PDB entry 4H4D | X-ray diffraction, 1.35 A resolution | chain A

Chain A:
Molecule: 4-hydroxy-3-methylbut-2-enyl diphosphate reductase
From: Escherichia coli
Notes: EC 1.17.1.2
UniProt: P62623 (ISPH_ECOLI); residue numbers follow UniProt; this construct covers 1-315
Sequence (323 residues; row label = number of the first residue in the row; numbers below 1 keep their minus sign (His-7 is residue -7)):
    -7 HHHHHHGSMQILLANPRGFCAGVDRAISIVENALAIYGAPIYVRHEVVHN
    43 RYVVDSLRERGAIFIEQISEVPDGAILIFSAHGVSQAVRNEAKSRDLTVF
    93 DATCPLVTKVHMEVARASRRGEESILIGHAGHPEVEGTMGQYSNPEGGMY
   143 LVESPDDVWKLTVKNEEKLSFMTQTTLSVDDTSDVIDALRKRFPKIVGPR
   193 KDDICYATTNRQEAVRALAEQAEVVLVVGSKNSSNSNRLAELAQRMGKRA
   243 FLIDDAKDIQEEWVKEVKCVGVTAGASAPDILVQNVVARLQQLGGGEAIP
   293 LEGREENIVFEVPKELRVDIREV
Disordered / not traced: -7 to 0, 310-315
Sequence notes: expression tag (-7 to 0)
Bound ions: 4Fe-4S cluster Fe: Cys12, Cys96, Cys197 (together with 10E)
Residues lining bound ligands:
  - 10E ((2E)-4-amino-3-methylbut-2-en-1-yl trihydrogen diphosphate): Val15, Val40, His41, Ala73, His74, Val99, His124, Glu126, Thr167, Thr168, Asn224, Ser225, Ser226, Asn227, Ala268, Ser269
  - 4Fe-4S cluster (SF4): Cys12, Gly14, Val15, Cys96, Leu98, Val99, Thr167, Thr168, Cys197, Tyr198, Ala199, Thr200, Ala268
Swiss-Prot annotation at these positions:
  - active site: Glu126 (Proton donor)
  - binding site ([4Fe-4S] cluster): Cys12, Cys96, Cys197
  - binding site ((2E)-4-hydroxy-3-methylbut-2-enyl diphosphate): His41, His74, His124, Thr167, Ser225, Ser226, Asn227, Ser269
  - binding site (dimethylallyl diphosphate): His41, His74, His124, Ser225, Ser226, Asn227, Ser269
  - binding site (isopentenyl diphosphate): His41, His74, His124, Ser225, Ser226, Asn227, Ser269
  - mutagenesis: Cys12 (C12S: Loss of catalytic activity), His41 (H41N: No effect on catalytic activity), His74 (H74N: Reduces catalytic activity 2-fold), Cys96 (C96S: Loss of catalytic activity), Val99 (V99A: No effect on catalytic activity), His124 (H124N: Loss of catalytic activity), Glu126 (E126D/Q: Loss of catalytic activity), Thr167 (T167C: Reduces catalytic activity 3-fold; T167S: No effect on catalytic activity), Cys197 (C197S: Loss of catalytic activity), Ser225 (S225C: Loss of catalytic activity), Asn227 (N227Q: Reduces catalytic activity 20-fold)
What the authors report for this chain:
  - binding site for 10E: Glu126, Thr167

Overview:
Chain A binds 4Fe-4S cluster and compound 10E. The 4Fe-4S cluster Fe site is built by Cys12, Cys96 and Cys197.
From UniProt: active-site residue Glu126, 3 [4Fe-4S] cluster-binding residues, 8
(2E)-4-hydroxy-3-methylbut-2-enyl diphosphate-binding residues and 7 dimethylallyl diphosphate-binding
residues. From the paper: a binding site for 10E at Glu126 and Thr167.
Chain A is 4-hydroxy-3-methylbut-2-enyl diphosphate reductase (Escherichia coli); the structure, IspH in
complex with (E)-4-amino-3-methylbut-2-enyl diphosphate, was determined by X-ray diffraction together with
4H4C and 4H4E from the same study.
